PDB entry 2PW2 | X-ray diffraction, 2.55 A resolution | chains B and C of the 3 polymer chains in the assembly

== Chain B ==
Name: 2F5 Fab' light chain
Organism: Homo sapiens
Notes: antibody fragment or engineered binder
Sequence (235 residues; each row starts with the number of its first residue; note: 1 number in that range is skipped by the numbering (no residue carries it; nothing is unmodelled there); a row labelled like 35A-35B holds insertion residues (35A, then the next letters in order)):
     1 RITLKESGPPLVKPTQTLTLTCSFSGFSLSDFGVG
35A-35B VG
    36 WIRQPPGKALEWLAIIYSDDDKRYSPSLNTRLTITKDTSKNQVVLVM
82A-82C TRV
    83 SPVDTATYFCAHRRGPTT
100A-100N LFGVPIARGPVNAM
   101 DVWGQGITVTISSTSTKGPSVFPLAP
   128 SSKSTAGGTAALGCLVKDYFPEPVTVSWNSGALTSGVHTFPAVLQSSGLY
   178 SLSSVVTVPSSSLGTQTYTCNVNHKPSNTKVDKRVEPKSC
Disordered / not traced: 128-135, 190-192, 215-217
Cystine bridges: Cys22-Cys92, Cys141-Cys197

== Chain C ==
Name: peptide epitope
Sequence (8 residues; numbered 1 to 8; the number before each row is that of its first residue):
     1 ELDKWKSL
Disordered / not traced: 6-8

== Interface between chain B and chain C ==
Residue-residue contacts (11):
  Gly33(B) - Trp5(C)
  Tyr52(B) - Asp3(C)
  Tyr52(B) - Lys4(C)
  Asp54(B) - Lys4(C)  salt bridge
  Asp56(B) - Lys4(C)  salt bridge
  Arg58(B) - Glu1(C)  salt bridge
  Arg95(B) - Asp3(C)  salt bridge
  Arg95(B) - Trp5(C)
  Pro98(B) - Trp5(C)  hydrophobic
  Arg100H(B) - Trp5(C)  hydrogen bond (side chain-backbone)
  Val100K(B) - Trp5(C)
Also at the interface, not in a pair above, chain B (10 interface residues in all): Phe32

== In short ==
Chain B and chain C form an interface of 10 and 4 residues respectively, with 1 hydrogen bond and 4 salt
bridges. Polar pairs include Asp54(B)-Lys4(C), Asp56(B)-Lys4(C) and Arg58(B)-Glu1(C).
Here chain B is 2F5 Fab' light chain (Homo sapiens) and chain C is peptide epitope. Entry 2PW2 (Crystal
structure of the HIV-1 Cross Neutralizing Monoclonal Antibody 2F5 in complex with gp41 Peptide ELDKWKSL) was
determined by X-ray diffraction together with 1U8H, 1U8I, 1U8J, 1U8L, 1U8M, 1U8N and 14 further entries from
the same study.
